7PG3 - chains C and D of the 8 polymer chains in the assembly; structure by electron microscopy, 7.30 A resolution (low resolution: residue-level contacts below are approximate; hydrogen-bond / salt-bridge calls are withheld).

Chain C:
Molecule: Insulin
From: Homo sapiens
UniProtKB: P01308 (INS_HUMAN); residues 1-21 here correspond to UniProt positions 90-110 (UniProt number = residue number + 89)
Chain sequence (21 residues; each row starts with the number of its first residue):
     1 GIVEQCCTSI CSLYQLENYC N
Disulfide bonds: C6-C11

Chain D:
Molecule: Insulin
From: Homo sapiens
UniProtKB: P01308 (INS_HUMAN); residues 1-30 here correspond to UniProt positions 25-54 (UniProt number = residue number + 24)
Chain sequence (30 residues; row label = number of the first residue in the row):
     1 FVNQHLCGSH LVEALYLVCG ERGFFYTPKT
Not modelled in the structure: 1-2, 28-30

Chain C / chain D interface:
Residue-residue contacts (25; chain C residue first):
  I2(C) with L11(D); L15(D)
  C6(C) with L6(D)
  C7(C) with H5(D); C7(D), disulfide
  T8(C) with H5(D)
  S9(C) with H5(D); L6(D)
  C11(C) with L6(D)
  L16(C) with L11(D); A14(D); L15(D); V18(D)
  E17(C) with V18(D)
  Y19(C) with C19(D); F25(D)
  C20(C) with C19(D), disulfide; R22(D); G23(D); F24(D); F25(D)
  N21(C) with R22(D); F24(D); F25(D); Y26(D)
Other interface residues (no listed pair), chain C (12 interface residues in all): N18
Inter-chain disulfides: C7(C)-C7(D), C20(C)-C19(D)

Overview:
Chain C and chain D form an interface of 12 and 13 residues respectively; the contacts include 2 disulfide
bonds.
Here chain C is Insulin and chain D is Insulin, both from Homo sapiens. Entry 7PG3 (Low resolution Cryo-EM
structure of the full-length insulin receptor bound to 3 insulin, conf 2) was determined by electron
microscopy together with 7PG0, 7PG2 and 7PG4 from the same study.
